7AB1 - chain A; structure by X-ray diffraction, 1.93 A resolution.

== Chain A ==
Protein: Tyrosine-protein kinase Mer
Source organism: Homo sapiens
Notes: EC 2.7.10.1; fragment: MERTK kinase domain
UniProt: Q12866 (MERTK_HUMAN); residue numbers follow UniProt; this construct covers 571-864
Amino-acid sequence (298 residues; row label = number of the first residue in the row):
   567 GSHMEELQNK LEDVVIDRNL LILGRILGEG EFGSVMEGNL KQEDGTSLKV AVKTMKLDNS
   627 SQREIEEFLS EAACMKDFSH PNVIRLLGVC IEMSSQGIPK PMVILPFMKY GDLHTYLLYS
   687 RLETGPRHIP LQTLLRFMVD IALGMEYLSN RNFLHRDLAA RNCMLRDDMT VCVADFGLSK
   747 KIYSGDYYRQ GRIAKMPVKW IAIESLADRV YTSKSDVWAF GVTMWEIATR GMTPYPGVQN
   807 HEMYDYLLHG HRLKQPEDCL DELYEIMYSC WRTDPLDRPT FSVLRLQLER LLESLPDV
Disordered / not traced: 567, 622-626, 743-762, 863-864
Sequence notes: expression tag (567-570); engineered mutation R591 (Lys in Q12866), R693 (Lys in Q12866), R702 (Lys in Q12866), R856 (Lys in Q12866)
Residues lining bound ligands: gilteritinib (C6F; 6-ethyl-3-[[3-methoxy-4-[4-(4-methylpiperazin-1-yl)piperidin-1-yl]phenyl]amino]-5-(oxan-4-ylamino)pyrazine-2-carboxamide): L593, V601, A617, K619, I650, L671, P672, F673, M674, K675, G677, D678, Y685, R727, M730, A740, D741
From the paper describing this entry:
  - binding site for gilteritinib: L671
  - post-translational modification sites: Y753, Y754 (citing earlier work)

== In short ==
Ligands of chain A: gilteritinib. From the paper: a binding site for gilteritinib at L671; modification sites
Y753 and Y754.
Chain A is Tyrosine-protein kinase Mer (Homo sapiens); the structure, Crystal structure of MerTK kinase domain
in complex with Gilteritinib, was determined by X-ray diffraction together with 7AAZ, 7AAX, 7AAY, 7AB0 and
7AB2 from the same study.
